PDB entry 6MTN | X-ray diffraction, 2.50 A resolution | chains H and L of the 6 polymer chains in the assembly

[Chain H]
Molecule: 3H109L Fab heavy chain
Organism: Homo sapiens
Notes: antibody fragment or engineered binder
Chain sequence (244 residues; each row starts with the number of its first residue; a row labelled like 82A-82C holds insertion residues (82A, then the next letters in order)):
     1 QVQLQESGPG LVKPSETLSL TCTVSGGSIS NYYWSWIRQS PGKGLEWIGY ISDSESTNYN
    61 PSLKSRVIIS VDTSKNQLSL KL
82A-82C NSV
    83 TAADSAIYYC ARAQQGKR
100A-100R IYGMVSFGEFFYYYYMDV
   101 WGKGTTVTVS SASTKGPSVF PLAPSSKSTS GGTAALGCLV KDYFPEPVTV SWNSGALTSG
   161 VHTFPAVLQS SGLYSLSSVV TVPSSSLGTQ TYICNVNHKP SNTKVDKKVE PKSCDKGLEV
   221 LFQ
Not modelled in the structure: 126-131, 212-223
Disulfides: Cys22-Cys92

[Chain L]
Molecule: 3H109L Fab light chain
Organism: Homo sapiens
Notes: engineered mutation(s): E184M, S188M; antibody fragment or engineered binder
Chain sequence (217 residues; row label = number of the first residue in the row; a row labelled like 67A-67C holds insertion residues (67A, then the next letters in order)):
     3 SVTSYVRPLS VALGETASIS CGRQALGSRA VQWYQHRPGQ APILLIYNNQ DRPSGIPERF
    63 SGTPD
67A-67C INF
    68 GTRATLTISG VEAGDEADYY CHMWDSRS
95A-95C GFS
    96 WSFGGATRLT VLGQPKAAPS VTLFPPSSEE LQANKATLVC LISDFYPGAV TVAWKADSSP
   156 VKAGVETTTP SKQSNNKYAA SSYLSLTPMQ WKMHKSYSCQ VTHEGSTVEK TVAPTECS
Not modelled in the structure: 3-5, 211-213
Disulfides: Cys23-Cys88, Cys135-Cys194

[Chain H / chain L interface]
Residue-residue contacts (83):
  Gln39(H) with His38(L), hydrogen bond; Gly41(L)
  Gly42(H) with Ser6(L)
  Lys43(H) with Ser6(L)
  Gly44(H) with Ser6(L); Tyr87(L)
  Leu45(H) with Pro44(L), hydrophobic; Tyr87(L), hydrogen bond (backbone-side chain); Phe98(L)
  Trp47(H) with His89(L); Trp91(L), hydrophobic; Ser95C(L); Trp96(L); Phe98(L)
  Tyr50(H) with Phe95B(L); Trp96(L), hydrophobic
  Asn58(H) with Phe95B(L); Trp96(L)
  Tyr59(H) with Trp96(L)
  Asn60(H) with Trp96(L)
  Pro61(H) with Trp96(L)
  Tyr91(H) with Gly41(L); Gln42(L), hydrogen bond (side chain-backbone); Ala43(L), hydrophobic
  Arg100(H) with Ser30(L); Arg31(L), hydrogen bond (side chain-backbone); Asp67(L), salt bridge
  Tyr100B(H) with Ser30(L); Ser93(L), hydrogen bond
  Phe100K(H) with Ser30(L); Trp91(L), hydrophobic; Asp92(L); Ser93(L)
  Tyr100L(H) with Trp91(L)
  Tyr100M(H) with Ala32(L), hydrophobic; Gln34(L); Asn50(L), hydrogen bond; Trp91(L), hydrophobic
  Tyr100N(H) with His89(L); Trp91(L); Phe95B(L), hydrophobic
  Tyr100O(H) with Gln34(L); Tyr36(L); Leu46(L), hydrophobic; Tyr49(L), hydrophobic
  Met100P(H) with Tyr36(L), hydrogen bond (backbone-side chain); Leu46(L); Phe98(L), hydrophobic
  Asp100Q(H) with Leu46(L)
  Trp101(H) with Pro44(L)
  Gly102(H) with Ala43(L)
  Phe120(H) with Glu125(L)
  Pro121(H) with Ser122(L), hydrogen bond (backbone-side chain); Glu124(L)
  Leu122(H) with Phe119(L), hydrophobic; Val134(L), hydrophobic
  Ala135(H) with Phe119(L)
  Leu139(H) with Glu125(L); Tyr178(L), hydrophobic
  Lys141(H) with Glu125(L), salt bridge; Lys130(L)
  His162(H) with Ser138(L); Gln168(L), hydrogen bond; Ala174(L)
  Phe164(H) with Leu136(L), hydrophobic; Ile137(L); Ala174(L), hydrophobic; Ala175(L); Ser176(L)
  Pro165(H) with Ser166(L)
  Ala166(H) with Thr163(L)
  Val167(H) with Glu161(L); Thr163(L); Tyr178(L), hydrophobic
  Leu168(H) with Glu161(L)
  Gln169(H) with Glu161(L)
  Ser170(H) with Glu161(L), hydrogen bond (backbone-side chain)
  Leu176(H) with Tyr178(L)
  Ser177(H) with Leu136(L); Tyr178(L), hydrogen bond (backbone-side chain)
  Val179(H) with Phe119(L), hydrophobic; Leu136(L), hydrophobic
  Lys207(H) with Glu124(L), salt bridge
Also at the interface, not in a pair above, chain H (50 interface residues in all): Ile37, Glu46, Ile48, Gly49, Ile89, Ala123, Leu136, Gly137, Ser175
Also at the interface, not in a pair above, chain L (45 interface residues in all): Pro40, Asn51, Pro120, Thr132

[Summary]
The interface between chain H and chain L involves 50 residues on one side and 45 on the other, with 11
hydrogen bonds and 3 salt bridges. Among the polar pairs are Arg100(H)-Asp67(L), Lys141(H)-Glu125(L) and
Lys207(H)-Glu124(L).
Chain H is 3H109L Fab heavy chain and chain L is 3H109L Fab light chain, both from Homo sapiens; the
structure, Crystal Structure of HIV-1 BG505 SOSIP.664 Prefusion Env Trimer Bound to Small Molecule HIV-1 Entry
Inhibitor ..., was determined by X-ray diffraction together with 6MTJ, 6MU6, 6MU7, 6MU8, 6MUF and 6MUG from
the same study.
